5LL3 - chains A and B of the 4 polymer chains in the assembly; structure by X-ray diffraction, 2.15 A resolution.

== Chain A (and B) ==
Protein: Isoleucine 2-epimerase
Source organism: Lactobacillus buchneri
Notes: EC 5.1.1.21; chain B of this document is another copy of the same molecule, construct and numbering; everything in this record applies to it too
UniProt: M1GRN3 (ILE2E_LACBU); numbering as in UniProt (aligned over 1-450)
Chain sequence (480 residues; numbered -29 to 450; the number before each row is that of its first residue; numbers below 1 keep their minus sign (Met-29 is residue -29)):
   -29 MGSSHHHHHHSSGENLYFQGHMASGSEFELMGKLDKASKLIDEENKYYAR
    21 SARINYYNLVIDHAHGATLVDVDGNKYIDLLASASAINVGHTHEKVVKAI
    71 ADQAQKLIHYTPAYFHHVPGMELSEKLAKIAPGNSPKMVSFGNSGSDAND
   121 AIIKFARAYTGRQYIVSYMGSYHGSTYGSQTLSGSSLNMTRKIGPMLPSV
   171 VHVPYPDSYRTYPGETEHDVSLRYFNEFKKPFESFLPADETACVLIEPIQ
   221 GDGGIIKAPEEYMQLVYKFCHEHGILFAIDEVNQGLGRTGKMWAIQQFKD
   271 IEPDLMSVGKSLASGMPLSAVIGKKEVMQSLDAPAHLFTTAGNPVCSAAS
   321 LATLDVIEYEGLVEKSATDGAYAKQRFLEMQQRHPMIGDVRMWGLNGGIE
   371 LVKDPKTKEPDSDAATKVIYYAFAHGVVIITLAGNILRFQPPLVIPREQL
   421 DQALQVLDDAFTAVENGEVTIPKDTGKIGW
Disordered / not traced: -29 to 24, 442-450
Glycans and other covalent adducts: pyridoxal phosphate (PLP) linked to Lys280
Sequence notes: initiating methionine (-29); expression tag (-28 to 0)
Ligand contacts:
  - pyridoxal phosphate (PLP), molecule 1: Ser114, Gly115, Ser116, Asn119, Tyr142, His143, Gly144, Glu217, Asp250, Val252, Asn253
  - pyridoxal phosphate (PLP), molecule 2: Leu307, Phe308, Thr309
Swiss-Prot annotation at these positions:
  - binding site (pyridoxal 5'-phosphate): Gly115, Ser116, Tyr142, Asp250 to Asn253, Thr309
  - modified residue: Lys280 (N6-(pyridoxal phosphate)lysine)

== Chain A / chain B interface ==
Residue-residue contacts (195; chain A residue first):
  Asn25(A) with Pro82(B); Ala83(B); Tyr84(B), hydrogen bond (side chain-backbone); Phe85(B); His86(B), hydrogen bond
  Tyr26(A) with Ala83(B), hydrogen bond (backbone-backbone); Tyr84(B)
  Tyr27(A) with Tyr84(B), hydrogen bond (backbone-backbone); Phe85(B), hydrophobic
  Leu29(A) with Phe85(B); His86(B), hydrogen bond (backbone-backbone)
  Val30(A) with His86(B); Val88(B), hydrophobic
  Ile31(A) with Tyr80(B), hydrophobic; Phe85(B), hydrophobic; His86(B), hydrogen bond (backbone-backbone)
  Asp32(A) with Lys76(B), salt bridge
  His33(A) with Lys76(B)
  Ala34(A) with Lys76(B), hydrogen bond (backbone-backbone); Leu77(B), hydrophobic
  Leu39(A) with Tyr80(B), hydrophobic
  Asp49(A) with Tyr80(B), hydrogen bond
  Leu51(A) with Tyr80(B); Tyr84(B), hydrophobic
  Ala52(A) with Tyr80(B)
  Ser53(A) with His79(B); Tyr80(B), hydrogen bond (backbone-side chain); Thr81(B), hydrogen bond; Thr309(B)
  Ile57(A) with His79(B)
  His61(A) with Leu77(B); His79(B), hydrogen bond (side chain-backbone); Tyr80(B)
  Thr62(A) with Ala74(B); Gln75(B); Lys76(B); Leu77(B); Ile78(B)
  Val66(A) with Ile78(B), hydrophobic
  Val67(A) with Ala74(B); Gln75(B); Ile78(B), hydrophobic
  Ile70(A) with Ile70(B), hydrophobic; Ala74(B), hydrophobic; Ile78(B), hydrophobic
  Ala71(A) with Ala71(B), hydrophobic
  Ala74(A) with Thr62(B); Val67(B); Ile70(B), hydrophobic
  Gln75(A) with Thr62(B); Val67(B)
  Lys76(A) with Asp32(B), salt bridge; His33(B); Ala34(B), hydrogen bond (backbone-backbone); Thr62(B)
  Leu77(A) with Ala34(B), hydrophobic; His61(B); Thr62(B)
  Ile78(A) with Thr62(B); Val66(B), hydrophobic; Val67(B), hydrophobic; Ile70(B), hydrophobic; Ser284(B); Met286(B), hydrophobic
  His79(A) with Ser53(B); Ile57(B); His61(B); Ser284(B); Gly285(B)
  Tyr80(A) with Ile31(B), hydrophobic; Leu39(B), hydrophobic; Asp49(B), hydrogen bond; Leu51(B); Ala52(B); Ser53(B), hydrogen bond (side chain-backbone); His61(B)
  Thr81(A) with Ser53(B), hydrogen bond
  Pro82(A) with Asn25(B)
  Ala83(A) with Asn25(B); Tyr26(B), hydrogen bond (backbone-backbone)
  Tyr84(A) with Asn25(B); Tyr26(B); Tyr27(B), hydrogen bond (backbone-backbone); Leu51(B), hydrophobic; Ile400(B), hydrophobic
  Phe85(A) with Asn25(B); Tyr27(B), hydrophobic; Leu29(B); Ile31(B), hydrophobic; Val398(B), hydrophobic
  His86(A) with Asn25(B); Leu29(B), hydrogen bond (backbone-backbone); Val30(B); Ile31(B), hydrogen bond (backbone-backbone)
  His87(A) with Ile31(B)
  Val88(A) with Val30(B), hydrophobic
  Asn113(A) with Asn113(B); Ser114(B); Pro287(B); Thr310(B)
  Ser114(A) with Asn113(B)
  Ser116(A) with Phe308(B)
  Asp117(A) with Thr146(B)
  Asp120(A) with Thr146(B); Tyr147(B), hydrogen bond (side chain-backbone)
  Ile123(A) with Tyr147(B)
  Lys124(A) with Ser145(B), hydrogen bond (side chain-backbone); Tyr147(B); Gln150(B); Ile163(B)
  Arg127(A) with Tyr147(B); Lys162(B); Ile163(B), hydrogen bond (side chain-backbone); Gly164(B), hydrogen bond (side chain-backbone); Pro165(B), hydrogen bond (side chain-backbone)
  Ala128(A) with Lys162(B)
  Gln133(A) with Pro165(B)
  Tyr142(A) with Leu307(B)
  Ser145(A) with Lys124(B), hydrogen bond (backbone-side chain); Ala305(B); His306(B); Leu307(B), hydrogen bond (side chain-backbone); Phe308(B)
  Thr146(A) with Asp117(B); Asp120(B); Thr146(B); Phe308(B)
  Tyr147(A) with Asp120(B), hydrogen bond (backbone-side chain); Ile123(B); Lys124(B); Arg127(B); Gly148(B); Leu167(B), hydrophobic
  Gly148(A) with Tyr147(B)
  Gln150(A) with Lys124(B); Ala305(B)
  Asn158(A) with Ala305(B)
  Met159(A) with Pro304(B); Ala305(B)
  Lys162(A) with Arg127(B); Ala128(B)
  Ile163(A) with Lys124(B); Arg127(B), hydrogen bond (backbone-side chain)
  Gly164(A) with Arg127(B), hydrogen bond (backbone-side chain); Gln133(B)
  Pro165(A) with Arg127(B), hydrogen bond (backbone-side chain); Gln133(B); Leu167(B); Pro168(B), hydrophobic; Ser169(B)
  Met166(A) with Leu167(B); Pro168(B)
  Leu167(A) with Tyr147(B), hydrophobic; Pro165(B); Met166(B)
  Pro168(A) with Pro165(B), hydrophobic; Met166(B); Pro168(B), hydrophobic
  Ser169(A) with Pro165(B)
  Lys280(A) with Thr309(B)
  Ser284(A) with Ile78(B); His79(B)
  Gly285(A) with His79(B); Thr310(B); Asn313(B)
  Met286(A) with Ile78(B), hydrophobic; Met286(B), hydrophobic; Asn313(B); Val315(B), hydrophobic
  Pro287(A) with Asn113(B); Pro287(B); Thr310(B); Cys316(B)
  Ser300(A) with Lys162(B), hydrogen bond (backbone-side chain)
  Leu301(A) with Ile163(B), hydrophobic
  Pro304(A) with Leu157(B), hydrophobic; Asn158(B), hydrogen bond (backbone-side chain)
  Ala305(A) with Ser145(B), hydrogen bond (backbone-side chain); Asn158(B), hydrogen bond (backbone-side chain)
  His306(A) with Ser145(B)
  Leu307(A) with Tyr142(B); Ser145(B), hydrogen bond (backbone-side chain)
  Phe308(A) with Ser116(B); Ser145(B); Thr146(B)
  Thr309(A) with Ser53(B); Lys280(B), hydrogen bond
  Thr310(A) with Asn113(B); Gly285(B); Pro287(B)
  Asn313(A) with Gly285(B); Met286(B)
  Val315(A) with Met286(B), hydrophobic
  Cys316(A) with Pro287(B)
  Val398(A) with Phe85(B), hydrophobic
Interface residues without a listed pair, chain A (85 interface residues in all): Ala54, Ala56, His63, Met91, Ile400
Interface residues without a listed pair, chain B (87 interface residues in all): Val42, Ala54, Ala56, His63, His87, Met91, Met159, Arg161, Leu301

== Overview ==
85 residues of chain A and 87 residues of chain B are in contact; the contacts include 36 hydrogen bonds and 2
salt bridges. Among the polar pairs are Asp32(A)-Lys76(B), Asn25(A)-Tyr84(B) and Asn25(A)-His86(B). Ligands of
chain A: pyridoxal phosphate.
Both chains are Isoleucine 2-epimerase (Lactobacillus buchneri). Entry 5LL3 (Structure of the Isoleucine
2-epimerase from Lactobacillus buchneri (PLP complex form)) was determined by X-ray diffraction (same
publication as 5LL2).
